4GH7 - chains A and B; structure by X-ray diffraction, 2.60 A resolution.

# Chain A
Protein: Neutrophil gelatinase-associated lipocalin
From: Homo sapiens
Notes: fragment: Lcn2
Reference sequence: P80188 (NGAL_HUMAN); residues 1-178 here correspond to UniProt positions 21-198 (UniProt number = residue number + 20)
Sequence (188 residues; numbered 1 to 188; the number before each row is that of its first residue):
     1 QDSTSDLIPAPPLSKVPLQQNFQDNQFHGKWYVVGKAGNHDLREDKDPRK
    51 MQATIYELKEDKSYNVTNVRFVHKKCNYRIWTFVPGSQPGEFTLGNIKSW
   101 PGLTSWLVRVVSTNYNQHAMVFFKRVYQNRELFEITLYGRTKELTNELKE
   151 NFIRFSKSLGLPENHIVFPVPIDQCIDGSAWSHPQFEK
Unresolved in the structure: 1-4, 179-188
Construct notes: engineered mutation H28 (Gln48 in P80188), K36 (Leu56 in P80188), H40 (Ala60 in P80188), D41 (Ile61 in P80188), R49 (Gln69 in P80188), Q52 (Tyr72 in P80188), N68 (Ser88 in P80188), R70 (Leu90 in P80188), V72 (Arg92 in P80188), H73 (Lys93 in P80188), N77 (Asp97 in P80188), R79 (Trp99 in P80188), W81 (Arg101 in P80188), S87 (Cys107 in P80188), W100 (Tyr120 in P80188), W106 (Tyr126 in P80188), R125 (Lys145 in P80188), Y127 (Ser147 in P80188), L132 (Tyr152 in P80188), E134 (Lys154 in P80188), N146 (Ser166 in P80188); expression tag (179-188)
UniProt features mapped onto this chain:
  - binding site (a carboxymycobactin): Y138
  - modified residue: Q1 (Pyrrolidone carboxylic acid)
  - glycosylation: N65 (N-linked (GlcNAc...) asparagine)
Disulfide bonds: C76-C175

# Chain B
Protein: Fibronectin
From: Homo sapiens
Notes: fragment: Fn7B8
Reference sequence: P02751 (FINC_HUMAN); numbering as in UniProt (aligned over 1173-1448)
Sequence (285 residues; each row starts with the number of its first residue):
  1172 MPLSPPTNLHLEANPDTGVLTVSWERSTTPDITGYRITTTPTNGQQGNSL
  1222 EEVVHADQSSCTFDNLSPGLEYNVSVYTVKDDKESVPISDTIIPEVPQLT
  1272 DLSFVDITDSSIGLRWTPLNSSTIIGYRITVVAAGEGIPIFEDFVDSSVG
  1322 YYTVTGLEPGIDYDISVITLINGGESAPTTLTQQTAVPPPTDLRFTNIGP
  1372 DTMRVTWAPPPSIDLTNFLVRYSPVKNEEDVAELSISPSDNAVVLTNLLP
  1422 GTEYVVSVSSVYEQHESTPLRGRQKTGSAHHHHHH
Unresolved in the structure: 1172, 1448-1456
Construct notes: expression tag (1172, 1449-1456)
UniProt features mapped onto this chain:
  - glycosylation: N1244 (N-linked (GlcNAc...) asparagine)

# How chain A and chain B interact
Pairs across the interface - 41 pairs, chain A then chain B:
  R43(A) - E1434(B)  salt bridge
  R43(A) - Q1435(B)
  R70(A) - E1329(B)  salt bridge
  H73(A) - S1383(B)
  H73(A) - I1384(B)
  H73(A) - D1385(B)  hydrogen bond (side chain-backbone)
  H73(A) - Y1433(B)
  K74(A) - S1383(B)
  K74(A) - I1384(B)  hydrogen bond (side chain-backbone)
  K74(A) - D1385(B)  salt bridge
  K75(A) - S1383(B)
  R79(A) - I1311(B)
  W81(A) - I1309(B)  hydrophobic
  W81(A) - P1310(B)  hydrogen bond (side chain-backbone)
  L94(A) - P1310(B)  hydrophobic
  K98(A) - R1299(B)
  S99(A) - R1299(B)  hydrogen bond (backbone-side chain)
  S99(A) - T1301(B)
  S99(A) - E1313(B)  hydrogen bond
  W100(A) - T1301(B)
  W100(A) - V1302(B)
  W100(A) - V1303(B)  hydrophobic
  W100(A) - P1310(B)  hydrophobic
  W100(A) - F1312(B)
  W100(A) - E1313(B)
  P101(A) - T1301(B)
  P101(A) - S1337(B)
  P101(A) - P1349(B)  hydrophobic
  L103(A) - G1308(B)
  W106(A) - G1308(B)
  W106(A) - I1309(B)  hydrophobic
  W106(A) - P1310(B)
  R125(A) - E1307(B)  hydrogen bond (side chain-backbone)
  R125(A) - G1308(B)
  R125(A) - I1309(B)
  Y127(A) - V1303(B)
  Y127(A) - G1308(B)
  Y127(A) - D1335(B)  hydrogen bond
  Q128(A) - D1335(B)
  R130(A) - G1306(B)
  L132(A) - E1307(B)
Interface residues without a listed pair, chain A (21 interface residues in all): D45, N77
Interface residues without a listed pair, chain B (29 interface residues in all): A1305, G1327, P1330, I1339, E1346, T1351, T1387

# Overview
The interface between chain A and chain B involves 21 residues on one side and 29 on the other; the contacts
include 7 hydrogen bonds and 3 salt bridges. Polar contacts include R43(A)-E1434(B), R70(A)-E1329(B) and
K74(A)-D1385(B).
Here chain A is Neutrophil gelatinase-associated lipocalin and chain B is Fibronectin, both from Homo sapiens.
Entry 4GH7 (Crystal structure of Anticalin N7A in complex with oncofetal fibronectin fragment Fn7B8) was
determined by X-ray diffraction.
